Entry 2BCK (X-ray diffraction, 2.80 A resolution); this record covers chains A and B of the 3 polymer chains in the assembly.

== Chain A ==
Name: HLA class I histocompatibility antigen, A-24 alpha chain
From: Homo sapiens
UniProt: P05534 (1A24_HUMAN); residues 1-276 here correspond to UniProt positions 25-300 (UniProt number = residue number + 24)
Amino-acid sequence (294 residues; numbered 1 to 294; the number before each row is that of its first residue):
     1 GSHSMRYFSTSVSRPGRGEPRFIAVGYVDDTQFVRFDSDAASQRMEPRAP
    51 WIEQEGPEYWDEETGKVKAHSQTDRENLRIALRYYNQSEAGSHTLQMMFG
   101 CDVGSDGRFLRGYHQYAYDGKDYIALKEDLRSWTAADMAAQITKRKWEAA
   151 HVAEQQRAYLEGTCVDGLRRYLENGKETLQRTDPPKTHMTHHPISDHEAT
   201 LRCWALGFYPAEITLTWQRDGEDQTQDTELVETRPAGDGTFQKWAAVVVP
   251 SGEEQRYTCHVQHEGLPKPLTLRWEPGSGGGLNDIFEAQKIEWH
Not modelled in the structure: 287-294
Disulfide bonds: Cys101-Cys164, Cys203-Cys259
Differences from the reference sequence: cloning artifact (277-294)
From the paper describing this entry:
  - binding site for sulfate ion: Arg79, Arg83

== Chain B ==
Name: Beta-2-microglobulin
From: Homo sapiens
UniProt: P61769 (B2MG_HUMAN); residues 1-99 here correspond to UniProt positions 21-119 (UniProt number = residue number + 20)
Amino-acid sequence (100 residues; each row starts with the number of its first residue; numbering starts at 0):
     0 MIQRTPKIQVYSRHPAENGKSNFLNCYVSGFHPSDIEVDLLKNGERIEKV
    50 EHSDLSFSKDWSFYLLYYTEFTPTEKDEYACRVNHVTLSQPKIVKWDRDM
Disulfide bonds: Cys25-Cys80
Differences from the reference sequence: initiating methionine (0)
Swiss-Prot annotation at these positions:
  - modified residue: Gln2 (Pyrrolidone carboxylic acid)
  - glycosylation: Ile1 (N-linked (Glc) (glycation) isoleucine), Lys19 (N-linked (Glc) (glycation) lysine), Lys41 (N-linked (Glc) (glycation) lysine), Lys48 (N-linked (Glc) (glycation) lysine), Lys58 (N-linked (Glc) (glycation) lysine), Lys91 (N-linked (Glc) (glycation) lysine), Lys94 (N-linked (Glc) (glycation) lysine)

== Chain A / chain B interface ==
Contacting residue pairs (47):
  Phe8(A) with Ser55(B); Phe56(B), hydrophobic
  Ser9(A) with Phe56(B)
  Thr10(A) with Phe56(B); Phe62(B)
  Val12(A) with Ser33(B)
  Ile23(A) with Leu54(B)
  Val25(A) with Asp53(B); Leu54(B)
  Tyr27(A) with Ser55(B), hydrogen bond; Tyr63(B), hydrogen bond
  Gln32(A) with Asp53(B), hydrogen bond
  Arg35(A) with Asp53(B), salt bridge
  Arg48(A) with Asp53(B), salt bridge
  Gln96(A) with Phe56(B); Trp60(B), hydrogen bond (side chain-backbone); Phe62(B)
  Met97(A) with Phe56(B)
  Tyr116(A) with Trp60(B)
  Ala117(A) with Trp60(B), hydrophobic
  Asp119(A) with Ile1(B); His31(B)
  Gly120(A) with His31(B), hydrogen bond (backbone-side chain)
  Asp122(A) with Trp60(B), hydrogen bond
  His192(A) with Asp98(B)
  Arg202(A) with Met99(B)
  Trp204(A) with Asp98(B)
  Val231(A) with Gln8(B)
  Glu232(A) with Lys6(B), salt bridge; Gln8(B), hydrogen bond (backbone-side chain); Tyr26(B); Ser28(B), hydrogen bond
  Arg234(A) with Gln8(B); Tyr10(B)
  Pro235(A) with Tyr10(B), hydrogen bond (backbone-side chain); Asn24(B); Tyr26(B); Leu65(B), hydrophobic
  Ala236(A) with Arg12(B), hydrogen bond (backbone-side chain); Asn24(B), hydrogen bond (backbone-side chain)
  Gly237(A) with Arg12(B); Leu65(B)
  Asp238(A) with Arg12(B)
  Gln242(A) with Tyr10(B); Ser11(B); Arg12(B)
  Trp244(A) with Met99(B)
Other interface residues (no listed pair), chain A (36 interface residues in all): His93, Thr94, Met98, Gln115, Thr190, Leu206, Thr233
Other interface residues (no listed pair), chain B (24 interface residues in all): Met0, His13, Pro14

== Summary ==
36 residues of chain A and 24 residues of chain B are in contact, with 11 hydrogen bonds and 3 salt bridges.
Among the polar pairs are Arg35(A)-Asp53(B), Arg48(A)-Asp53(B) and Glu232(A)-Lys6(B). From the paper: a
binding site for sulfate ion at Arg79(A) and Arg83(A).
Chain A is HLA class I histocompatibility antigen, A-24 alpha chain and chain B is Beta-2-microglobulin, both
from Homo sapiens; the structure, Crystal Structure of HLA-A*2402 Complexed with a telomerase peptide, was
determined by X-ray diffraction.
